Entry 9G9P (X-ray diffraction, 2.80 A resolution); this record covers chains A and C of the 3 polymer chains in the assembly.

# Chain A
Protein: Lipid III flippase
Source organism: Escherichia coli
UniProt: P0AAA7 (WZXE_ECOLI); residues 2-416 here = UniProt positions 2-416
Chain sequence (425 residues; row label = number of the first residue in the row; numbering starts at 0):
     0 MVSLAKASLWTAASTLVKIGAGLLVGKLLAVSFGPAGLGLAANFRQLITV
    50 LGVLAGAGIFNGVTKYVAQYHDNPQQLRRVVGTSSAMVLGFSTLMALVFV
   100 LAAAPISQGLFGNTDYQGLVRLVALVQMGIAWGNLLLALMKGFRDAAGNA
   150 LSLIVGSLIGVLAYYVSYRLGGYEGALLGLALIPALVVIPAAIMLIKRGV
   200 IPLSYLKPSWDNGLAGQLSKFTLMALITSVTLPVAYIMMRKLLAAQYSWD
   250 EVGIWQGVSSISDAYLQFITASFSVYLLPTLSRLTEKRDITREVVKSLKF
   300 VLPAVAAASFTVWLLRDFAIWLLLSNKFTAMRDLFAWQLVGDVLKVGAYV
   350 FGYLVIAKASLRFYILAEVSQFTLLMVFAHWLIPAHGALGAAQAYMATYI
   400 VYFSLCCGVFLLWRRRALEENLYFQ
Unresolved in the structure: 0-5, 415-424
Differences from the reference sequence: initiating methionine (0); cloning artifact (1); expression tag (417-424)

# Chain C
Protein: NB7 Nanobody
Source organism: Lama glama
Notes: antibody fragment or engineered binder
Chain sequence (136 residues; each row starts with the number of its first residue; numbers below 1 keep their minus sign (Met-1 is residue -1)):
    -1 MAQVQLVESGGGLVQAGDSLTLSCAASGRTAYRYGMGWFRQHPGKEREFV
    49 ASIWWTGTTTYYADSVKGRFTISRDDVKNMVYLQMNSLKPEDTAVYYCAA
    99 KFYGGNSKRPGDYAYWGQGTQVTVSSHHHHHHEPEA
Unresolved in the structure: -1 to 1, 125-134
Disulfides: Cys22-Cys96

# Chain A / chain C interface
Contacting residue pairs (21; chain A residue first):
  Gln245(A) - Tyr59(C)
  Tyr246(A) - Trp52(C)
  Tyr246(A) - Thr57(C)
  Tyr246(A) - Tyr59(C)
  Tyr246(A) - Asn104(C)  hydrogen bond
  Ser247(A) - Thr56(C)
  Ser247(A) - Thr57(C)  hydrogen bond
  Asp249(A) - Thr56(C)
  Glu250(A) - Trp52(C)  hydrogen bond
  Glu250(A) - Thr54(C)  hydrogen bond
  Glu250(A) - Thr56(C)  hydrogen bond
  Ile253(A) - Thr56(C)
  Ala329(A) - Trp53(C)
  Ala329(A) - Thr54(C)
  Arg331(A) - Arg31(C)
  Asp332(A) - Arg31(C)  salt bridge
  Asp332(A) - Tyr101(C)  hydrogen bond
  Ala384(A) - Trp52(C)
  Ala384(A) - Asn104(C)
  His385(A) - Trp52(C)
  Leu388(A) - Tyr101(C)  hydrophobic
Also at the interface, not in a pair above, chain A (14 interface residues in all): Pro383, Gly386
Also at the interface, not in a pair above, chain C (10 interface residues in all): Tyr30

# In short
Chain A and chain C form an interface of 14 and 10 residues respectively, with 6 hydrogen bonds and 1 salt
bridge. Among the polar pairs are Asp332(A)-Arg31(C), Tyr246(A)-Asn104(C) and Ser247(A)-Thr57(C).
Chain A is Lipid III flippase (Escherichia coli) and chain C is NB7 Nanobody (Lama glama); the structure,
Lipid III flippase WzxE with NB10 and NB7 nanobodies in inward-facing conformation - crystal 2, was determined
by X-ray diffraction, deposited together with 9G95, 9G97, 9G9M, 9G9N and 9G9O.
